6IFU - chains F and I of the 10 polymer chains in the assembly; structure by electron microscopy, 3.05 A resolution.

[Chain F]
Molecule: Type III-A CRISPR-associated RAMP protein Csm3
Source organism: Streptococcus thermophilus ND03
UniProt: A0A2U2M035 (A0A2U2M035_STRTR); residues 1-220 here = UniProt positions 1-220
Sequence (220 residues; row label = number of the first residue in the row):
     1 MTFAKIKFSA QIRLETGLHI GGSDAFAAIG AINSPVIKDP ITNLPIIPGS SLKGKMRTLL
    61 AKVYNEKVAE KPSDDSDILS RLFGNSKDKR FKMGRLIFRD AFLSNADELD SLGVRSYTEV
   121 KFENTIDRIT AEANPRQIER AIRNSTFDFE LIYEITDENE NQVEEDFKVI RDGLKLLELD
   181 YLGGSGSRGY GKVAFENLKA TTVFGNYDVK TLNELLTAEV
Not modelled in the structure: 1, 67-75, 218-220
Differences from the reference sequence: engineered mutation Asn33 (Asp in A0A2U2M035)
From the paper describing this entry:
  - binding site for crRNA (chain I): Pro135, Arg136

[Chain I]
Molecule: crRNA
Sequence (36 nucleotides; each row starts with the number of its first residue):
     1 ACGGAAACGC UUUCUAGCUC GCUAUAAUUA CCCAUU
Not modelled in the structure: 35-36

[Interface between chain F and chain I]
Contacting residue pairs (48):
  Ile20(F) - C10(I)  phosphate contact
  Gly21(F) - G9(I)  sugar contact
  Gly21(F) - C10(I)  hydrogen bond to the phosphate
  Gly22(F) - G9(I)  base contact
  Ser50(F) - C8(I)  sugar contact
  Ser50(F) - G9(I)  hydrogen bond to the phosphate
  Ser51(F) - C8(I)  phosphate contact
  Ser51(F) - G9(I)  phosphate contact
  Lys53(F) - A7(I)  salt bridge to the phosphate
  Gly54(F) - C8(I)  phosphate contact
  Lys55(F) - C8(I)  base contact
  Arg57(F) - A6(I)  hydrogen bond to the phosphate
  Arg57(F) - A7(I)  salt bridge to the phosphate
  Arg57(F) - C8(I)  phosphate contact
  Thr58(F) - C8(I)  base contact
  Phe83(F) - A6(I)  sugar contact
  Gly84(F) - A6(I)  sugar contact
  Asn85(F) - A5(I)  sugar contact
  Asn85(F) - A6(I)  sugar contact
  Ser86(F) - A5(I)  base contact
  Ser86(F) - A6(I)  hydrogen bond to the sugar
  Lys92(F) - A5(I)  sugar contact
  Met93(F) - A5(I)  phosphate contact
  Met93(F) - A6(I)  phosphate contact
  Phe122(F) - U15(I)  sugar contact
  Glu123(F) - U15(I)  phosphate contact
  Asn124(F) - U13(I)  hydrogen bond to the sugar
  Asn124(F) - C14(I)  hydrogen bond to the sugar
  Asn124(F) - U15(I)  hydrogen bond to the base
  Asn124(F) - A16(I)  hydrogen bond to the sugar
  Thr125(F) - U13(I)  hydrogen bond to the base
  Thr125(F) - C14(I)  phosphate contact
  Ile126(F) - C14(I)  hydrogen bond to the phosphate
  Ile126(F) - A16(I)  sugar contact
  Ala133(F) - A16(I)  base contact
  Pro135(F) - U15(I)  base contact
  Arg136(F) - U13(I)  hydrogen bond to the sugar
  Arg136(F) - U15(I)  salt bridge to the phosphate
  Tyr181(F) - C10(I)  phosphate contact
  Tyr181(F) - U11(I)  hydrogen bond to the phosphate
  Gly183(F) - C10(I)  sugar contact
  Gly184(F) - C10(I)  phosphate contact
  Gly184(F) - U11(I)  phosphate contact
  Ser185(F) - U11(I)  hydrogen bond to the phosphate
  Gly186(F) - U11(I)  phosphate contact
  Ser187(F) - U12(I)  hydrogen bond to the phosphate
  Arg188(F) - U12(I)  salt bridge to the phosphate
  Arg188(F) - U13(I)  salt bridge to the phosphate
Other interface residues (no listed pair), chain F (33 interface residues in all): Asp24, Pro48

[Summary]
Chain F and chain I form an interface of 33 and 12 residues respectively, with 14 hydrogen bonds and 5 salt
bridges. Polar contacts include Asn124(F)-U15(I), Thr125(F)-U13(I) and Ser86(F)-A6(I). The paper reports a
binding site for crRNA (chain I) at Pro135(F) and Arg136(F).
Chain F is Type III-A CRISPR-associated RAMP protein Csm3 (Streptococcus thermophilus ND03) and chain I is
crRNA; the structure, Cryo-EM structure of type III-A Csm-CTR2-dsDNA complex, was determined by electron
microscopy (same publication as 6IFK, 6IFL, 6IFN, 6IFR, 6IFY, 6IFZ and 6IG0).
